PDB entry 7TUC | X-ray diffraction, 1.25 A resolution | chains A and B of the 3 polymer chains in the assembly

Chain A:
Molecule: HLA class I histocompatibility antigen, B alpha chain
Source organism: Homo sapiens
Notes: engineered mutation(s): T73C
Sequence (274 residues; each row starts with the number of its first residue):
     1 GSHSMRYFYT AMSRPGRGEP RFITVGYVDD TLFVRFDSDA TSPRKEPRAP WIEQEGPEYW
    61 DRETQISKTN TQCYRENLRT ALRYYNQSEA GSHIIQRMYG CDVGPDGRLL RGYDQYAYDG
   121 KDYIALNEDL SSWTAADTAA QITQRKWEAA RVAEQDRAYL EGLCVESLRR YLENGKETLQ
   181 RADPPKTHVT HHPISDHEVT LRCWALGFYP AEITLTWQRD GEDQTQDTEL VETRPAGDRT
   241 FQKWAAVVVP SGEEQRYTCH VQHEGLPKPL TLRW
Disulfides: C101-C164, C203-C259
Reported in the primary citation:
  - post-translational modification sites: N86 (citing earlier work)

Chain B:
Molecule: Beta-2-microglobulin
Source organism: Homo sapiens
UniProt: P61769 (B2MG_HUMAN); residues 1-99 here correspond to UniProt positions 21-119 (UniProt number = residue number + 20)
Sequence (100 residues; numbered 0 to 99; the number before each row is that of its first residue; numbering starts at 0):
     0 MIQRTPKIQV YSRHPAENGK SNFLNCYVSG FHPSDIEVDL LKNGERIEKV EHSDLSFSKD
    60 WSFYLLYYTE FTPTEKDEYA CRVNHVTLSQ PKIVKWDRDM
Not modelled in the structure: 0
Differences from the reference sequence: initiating methionine (0)
UniProt features mapped onto this chain:
  - modified residue: Q2 (Pyrrolidone carboxylic acid)
  - glycosylation: I1 (N-linked (Glc) (glycation) isoleucine), K19 (N-linked (Glc) (glycation) lysine), K41 (N-linked (Glc) (glycation) lysine), K48 (N-linked (Glc) (glycation) lysine), K58 (N-linked (Glc) (glycation) lysine), K91 (N-linked (Glc) (glycation) lysine), K94 (N-linked (Glc) (glycation) lysine)
Disulfides: C25-C80

Chain A / chain B interface:
Residue-residue contacts (54):
  F8(A) - F56(B)  hydrophobic
  Y9(A) - F56(B)
  T10(A) - F56(B)
  T10(A) - F62(B)
  M12(A) - S33(B)  hydrogen bond
  R17(A) - D34(B)  salt bridge
  V25(A) - D53(B)
  V25(A) - L54(B)
  V25(A) - S55(B)
  Y27(A) - S55(B)  hydrogen bond
  Y27(A) - Y63(B)
  L32(A) - D53(B)
  R35(A) - D53(B)  salt bridge
  R48(A) - D53(B)  salt bridge
  I94(A) - H31(B)
  I94(A) - P32(B)  hydrophobic
  I94(A) - S33(B)
  Q96(A) - H31(B)  hydrogen bond
  Q96(A) - F56(B)
  Q96(A) - W60(B)  hydrogen bond (side chain-backbone)
  Q96(A) - F62(B)
  R97(A) - F56(B)
  Q115(A) - W60(B)
  Y116(A) - W60(B)
  A117(A) - W60(B)  hydrophobic
  D119(A) - H31(B)
  G120(A) - R3(B)  hydrogen bond (backbone-side chain)
  G120(A) - H31(B)
  G120(A) - W60(B)
  D122(A) - W60(B)  hydrogen bond
  H192(A) - D98(B)
  R202(A) - D98(B)  hydrogen bond (side chain-backbone)
  W204(A) - D98(B)
  W204(A) - M99(B)
  V231(A) - Q8(B)
  E232(A) - K6(B)  salt bridge
  E232(A) - Q8(B)  hydrogen bond (backbone-side chain)
  E232(A) - Y26(B)  hydrogen bond
  E232(A) - S28(B)  hydrogen bond
  T233(A) - Y26(B)
  R234(A) - Q8(B)  hydrogen bond
  R234(A) - Y10(B)
  R234(A) - M99(B)  hydrogen bond (side chain-backbone)
  P235(A) - Y10(B)  hydrogen bond (backbone-side chain)
  P235(A) - N24(B)
  P235(A) - Y26(B)
  A236(A) - R12(B)  hydrogen bond (backbone-side chain)
  A236(A) - N24(B)  hydrogen bond (backbone-side chain)
  G237(A) - R12(B)  hydrogen bond (backbone-side chain)
  D238(A) - R12(B)
  Q242(A) - Y10(B)
  Q242(A) - S11(B)  hydrogen bond (side chain-backbone)
  Q242(A) - R12(B)  hydrogen bond (side chain-backbone)
  W244(A) - M99(B)  hydrogen bond (side chain-backbone)
Other interface residues (no listed pair), chain A (35 interface residues in all): I23, M98, L206
Other interface residues (no listed pair), chain B (27 interface residues in all): I1, H13, P14, D59, L65

In short:
35 residues of chain A and 27 residues of chain B are in contact, with 19 hydrogen bonds and 4 salt bridges.
Polar contacts include R17(A)-D34(B), R35(A)-D53(B) and R48(A)-D53(B). From the paper: a modification site at
N86(A).
Here chain A is HLA class I histocompatibility antigen, B alpha chain and chain B is Beta-2-microglobulin,
both from Homo sapiens. Entry 7TUC (Crystal structure of HLA-B*44:05 (T73C) with 9mer EEFGRAFSF) was
determined by X-ray diffraction together with 7TUD, 7TUE and 7TUF from the same study.
